Entry 5IPB (X-ray diffraction, 1.55 A resolution); this record covers chains A and B.

[Chain A (and B)]
Name: Histidine triad nucleotide-binding protein 1
From: Homo sapiens
Notes: EC 3.-.-.-; chain B of this document is another copy of the same molecule, construct and numbering; everything in this record applies to it too
Reference sequence: P49773 (HINT1_HUMAN); residue numbers follow UniProt; this construct covers 1-126
Sequence (129 residues; row label = number of the first residue in the row; numbers below 1 keep their minus sign (Ser-2 is residue -2)):
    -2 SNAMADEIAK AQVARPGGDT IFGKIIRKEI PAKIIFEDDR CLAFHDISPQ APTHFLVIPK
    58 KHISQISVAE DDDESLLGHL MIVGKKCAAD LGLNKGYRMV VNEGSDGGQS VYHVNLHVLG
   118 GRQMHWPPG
Not modelled in the structure: -2 to 11 (chain B: -2 to 13)
Sequence notes: expression tag (-2 to 0); engineered mutation Asn112 (His in P49773)
Curated features (UniProtKB/Swiss-Prot):
  - motif: His110, Val111, Leu113, His114 (Histidine triad motif)
  - binding site (AMP): Asp43, Ile44, Asn99, Gly105 to Ser107
  - modified residue: Ala2 (N-acetylalanine), Lys21 (N6-acetyllysine), Lys30 (N6-acetyllysine), Ser45 (Phosphoserine), Ser72 (Phosphoserine)
  - natural variant: Arg37 (R37P: In NMAN), His51 (H51R: In NMAN), Cys84 (C84R: In NMAN), Gly89 (G89V: In NMAN), Gly93 (G93D: In NMAN), Asn112 (H112N: In NMAN; this construct carries the variant)
  - mutagenesis: Phe33 (F33S: Loss of SUMO-specific isopeptidase activity), Glu34 (E34K: Reduced SUMO-specific isopeptidase activity), Cys38 (C38R: No effect on SUMO-specific isopeptidase activity), Asp43 (D43N: Approximately 50-fold increased affinity for tryptamine adenosine phosphoramidate), Ile44 (I44F: Approximately 10-fold increased affinity for tryptamine adenosine phosphoramidate; I44W: Approximately 30-fold increased affinity for tryptamine adenosine phosphoramidate), His51 (H51A: No effect on affinity for 3-indolepropionic acyl-adenylate but a 13.8-fold increased affinity for tryptamine adenosine phosphoramidate monoester), Lys57 (K57N: Loss of SUMO-specific isopeptidase activity), Val97 (V97D: Loss of dimerization. Strongly reduced adenosine 5'-monophosphoramidase activity ...), Gly105 (G105A: Reduces adenosine 5'-monophosphoramidase activity), Ser107 (S107A: Reduces adenosine 5'-monophosphoramidase activity), His110 (H110A: No significant effect on affinity for 3-indolepropionic acyl-adenylate and tryptamine adenosine phosphoramidate monoester), His114 (H114A: Nearly abolishes adenosine 5'-monophosphoramidase activity ...), 1 further mutagenesis entry in UniProt

[Interface between chain A and chain B]
Contacting residue pairs - 99 pairs, chain A then chain B:
  Arg37(A) with Glu71(B), salt bridge
  Gln47(A) with Trp123(B); Pro124(B)
  His51(A) with Trp123(B)
  Ile63(A) with Lys82(B); Tyr94(B)
  Ser64(A) with Lys82(B); Tyr94(B)
  Ala66(A) with Lys82(B), hydrogen bond (backbone-side chain)
  Glu67(A) with Ile79(B)
  Asp68(A) with Ile79(B); Lys83(B), salt bridge
  Glu71(A) with Glu71(B); Ser72(B); Gly75(B); His76(B), salt bridge; Ile79(B)
  Ser72(A) with Glu71(B); Ser72(B)
  Leu74(A) with Ile79(B), hydrophobic
  Gly75(A) with Glu71(B); Gly75(B)
  His76(A) with Glu71(B), salt bridge
  Met78(A) with Ile63(B), hydrophobic; Met78(B), hydrophobic; Val98(B), hydrophobic
  Ile79(A) with Ala66(B), hydrophobic; Glu67(B); Leu74(B), hydrophobic
  Lys82(A) with Ile63(B); Ser64(B); Ala66(B), hydrogen bond (side chain-backbone)
  Lys83(A) with Asp68(B), salt bridge
  Lys92(A) with Ser102(B), hydrogen bond (backbone-backbone); Asp103(B), hydrogen bond (backbone-backbone)
  Gly93(A) with Glu100(B); Asp103(B)
  Tyr94(A) with Ile63(B); Ser64(B); Asn99(B); Glu100(B), hydrogen bond (backbone-backbone); Gly104(B)
  Arg95(A) with Val97(B); Val98(B); Asn99(B), hydrogen bond; Gly104(B), hydrogen bond (side chain-backbone); Pro125(B), hydrogen bond (side chain-backbone); Gly126(B)
  Met96(A) with Met96(B); Val97(B); Val98(B), hydrogen bond (backbone-backbone)
  Val97(A) with Arg95(B); Met96(B); Pro125(B), hydrophobic
  Val98(A) with Met78(B), hydrophobic; Arg95(B); Met96(B), hydrogen bond (backbone-backbone)
  Asn99(A) with Tyr94(B); Arg95(B), hydrogen bond; Trp123(B)
  Glu100(A) with Gly93(B); Tyr94(B), hydrogen bond (backbone-backbone)
  Ser102(A) with Lys92(B), hydrogen bond (backbone-backbone); Gln120(B), hydrogen bond (backbone-side chain)
  Asp103(A) with Lys92(B), salt bridge; Gly93(B); Arg119(B); Gln120(B), hydrogen bond (backbone-side chain); Met121(B), hydrogen bond (backbone-backbone)
  Gly104(A) with Tyr94(B); Arg95(B), hydrogen bond (backbone-side chain)
  His114(A) with Trp123(B)
  Leu116(A) with Pro125(B), hydrophobic
  Arg119(A) with Asp103(B); Gly126(B), hydrogen bond (side chain-backbone)
  Gln120(A) with Ser102(B), hydrogen bond (side chain-backbone); Asp103(B), hydrogen bond (side chain-backbone)
  Met121(A) with Asp103(B), hydrogen bond (backbone-backbone); Pro125(B); Gly126(B)
  His122(A) with Gly126(B), hydrogen bond (backbone-backbone)
  Trp123(A) with Gln47(B); Asn99(B); His114(B)
  Pro124(A) with Gln47(B); Gly126(B)
  Pro125(A) with Arg95(B), hydrogen bond (backbone-side chain); Val97(B), hydrophobic; Leu116(B), hydrophobic; Met121(B); Pro125(B); Gly126(B)
  Gly126(A) with Arg95(B); Arg119(B), hydrogen bond (backbone-side chain); Met121(B); His122(B), hydrogen bond (backbone-backbone); Pro124(B); Pro125(B); Gly126(B)
Interface residues without a listed pair, chain A (42 interface residues in all): Gly101, Gly105, Gly118
Interface residues without a listed pair, chain B (41 interface residues in all): His51, Gly101, Gly105, Gly118

[In short]
42 residues of chain A and 41 residues of chain B are in contact; the contacts include 25 hydrogen bonds and 6
salt bridges. Among the polar pairs are Arg37(A)-Glu71(B), Asp68(A)-Lys83(B) and Glu71(A)-His76(B).
Chain A and chain B are both Histidine triad nucleotide-binding protein 1 (Homo sapiens); the structure, Human
Histidine Triad Nucleotide Binding Protein 1 (hHint1) H112N mutant, was determined by X-ray diffraction (same
publication as 5IPC, 5IPD and 5IPE).
